Entry 2YPG (X-ray diffraction, 2.85 A resolution); this record covers chains A and E of the 6 polymer chains in the assembly.

# Chain A (and E)
Molecule: Hemagglutinin HA1 chain
Source organism: Influenza A virus (A/X-31(H3N2))
Notes: chain E of this document is another copy of the same molecule, construct and numbering; everything in this record applies to it too
UniProtKB: P03437 (HEMA_I68A0); residues 1-328 here correspond to UniProt positions 17-344 (UniProt number = residue number + 16)
Chain sequence (328 residues; each row starts with the number of its first residue):
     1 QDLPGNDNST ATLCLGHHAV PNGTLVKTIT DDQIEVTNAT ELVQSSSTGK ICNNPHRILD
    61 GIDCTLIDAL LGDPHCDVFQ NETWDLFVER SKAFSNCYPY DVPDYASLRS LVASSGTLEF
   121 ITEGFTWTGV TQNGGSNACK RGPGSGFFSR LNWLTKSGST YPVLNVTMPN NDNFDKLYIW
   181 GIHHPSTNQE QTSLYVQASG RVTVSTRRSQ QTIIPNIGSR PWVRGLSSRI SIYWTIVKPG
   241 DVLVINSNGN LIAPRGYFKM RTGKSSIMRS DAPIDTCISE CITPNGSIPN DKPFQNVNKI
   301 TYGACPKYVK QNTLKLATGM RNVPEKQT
Disordered / not traced: 1-8, 326-328 (chain E: 1-8, 327-328)
Disulfides: Cys52-Cys277, Cys64-Cys76, Cys97-Cys139, Cys281-Cys305
Covalent attachments: N-acetylglucosamine (NAG) linked to Asn38, Asn285; glycan linked to Asn81, Asn165
Small-molecule neighbours:
  - citrate anion (FLC), molecule 1: Ser95, Tyr100, Asp101, Val102, Tyr105
  - citrate anion (FLC), molecule 2: Thr128, Pro162, Val163, Leu164
UniProt features mapped onto this chain:
  - glycosylation (N-linked (GlcNAc...) asparagine): Asn8, Asn22, Asn38, Asn81, Asn165, Asn285
From the paper describing this entry:
  - binding site for beta-D-galactopyranose: Leu226
  - binding site for N-acetyl-alpha-neuraminic acid: Ser136, His183, Glu190

# Interface between chain A and chain E
Contacting residue pairs (23):
  Asn165(A) - Ser219(E)
  Arg201(A) - Ile217(E)
  Thr203(A) - Ile217(E)
  Ser205(A) - Ser219(E)
  Ser205(A) - Arg220(E)
  Ser205(A) - Pro221(E)
  Thr206(A) - Pro221(E)
  Thr206(A) - Arg229(E)
  Arg207(A) - Pro221(E)
  Arg207(A) - Trp222(E)
  Arg207(A) - Val223(E)
  Arg207(A) - Arg229(E)  hydrogen bond (backbone-side chain)
  Gln210(A) - Asp101(E)  hydrogen bond
  Gln210(A) - His184(E)
  Gln210(A) - Asn216(E)
  Gln210(A) - Arg220(E)  hydrogen bond
  Gln210(A) - Ser231(E)  hydrogen bond
  Thr212(A) - Asn216(E)  hydrogen bond
  Val242(A) - Pro221(E)
  Val244(A) - Ser219(E)
  Val244(A) - Pro221(E)  hydrophobic
  Asn246(A) - Gly218(E)
  Asn246(A) - Ser219(E)
Also at the interface, not in a pair above, chain A (12 interface residues in all): Arg208

# In short
Chain A and chain E each contribute 12 residues to their interface; the contacts include 5 hydrogen bonds.
Polar pairs include Arg207(A)-Arg229(E), Gln210(A)-Asp101(E) and Gln210(A)-Arg220(E). Ligands of chain A:
citrate anion. From the paper: a binding site for N-acetyl-alpha-neuraminic acid at Ser136(A), His183(A) and
Glu190(A); a binding site for beta-D-galactopyranose at Leu226(A).
Both chains are Hemagglutinin HA1 chain (Influenza A virus (A/X-31(H3N2))). Entry 2YPG (Haemagglutinin of 1968
Human H3N2 Virus in Complex with Human Receptor Analogue LSTc) was determined by X-ray diffraction.
